PDB entry 7FD1 | X-ray diffraction, 1.30 A resolution | chain A

Chain A:
Name: Protein (7-Fe ferredoxin I)
Organism: Azotobacter vinelandii
UniProt: P00214 (FER1_AZOVI); numbering as in UniProt (aligned over 1-106)
Amino-acid sequence (106 residues; row label = number of the first residue in the row):
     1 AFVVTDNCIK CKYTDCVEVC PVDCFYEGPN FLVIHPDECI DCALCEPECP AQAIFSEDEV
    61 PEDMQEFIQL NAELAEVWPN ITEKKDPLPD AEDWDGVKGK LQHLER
Bound ions: 3Fe-4S cluster Fe: C8, C16, C49; 4Fe-4S cluster Fe: C20, C39, C42, C45
Small-molecule neighbours:
  - 3Fe-4S cluster (F3S): V4, C8, C11, K12, Y13, T14, D15, C16, L32, C49, P50, A51, I54
  - 4Fe-4S cluster (SF4): F2, V19, C20, P21, V22, C24, F25, I34, C39, I40, D41, C42, A43, L44, C45

Summary:
Ligands of chain A: 4Fe-4S cluster and 3Fe-4S cluster. C8, C16 and C49 coordinate a 3Fe-4S cluster Fe ion. The
4Fe-4S cluster Fe site is built by C20, C39, C42 and C45.
Chain A is Protein (7-Fe ferredoxin I) (Azotobacter vinelandii); the structure, 7-Fe ferredoxin from
azotobacter vinelandii at ph 8.5, 100 K, 1.35 A, was determined by X-ray diffraction, deposited together with
6FDR and 7FDR.
